PDB entry 7LVV | electron microscopy, 3.25 A resolution | chains A and D of the 8 polymer chains in the assembly

# Chain A (and D)
Name: Site-specific DNA-methyltransferase (adenine-specific)
Organism: Deinococcus wulumuqiensis
Notes: EC 2.1.1.72; chain D of this document is another copy of the same molecule, construct and numbering; everything in this record applies to it too
Reference sequence: A0A345IJ72 (A0A345IJ72_9DEIO); residue numbers follow UniProt; this construct covers 1-1029
Amino-acid sequence (1029 residues; each row starts with the number of its first residue):
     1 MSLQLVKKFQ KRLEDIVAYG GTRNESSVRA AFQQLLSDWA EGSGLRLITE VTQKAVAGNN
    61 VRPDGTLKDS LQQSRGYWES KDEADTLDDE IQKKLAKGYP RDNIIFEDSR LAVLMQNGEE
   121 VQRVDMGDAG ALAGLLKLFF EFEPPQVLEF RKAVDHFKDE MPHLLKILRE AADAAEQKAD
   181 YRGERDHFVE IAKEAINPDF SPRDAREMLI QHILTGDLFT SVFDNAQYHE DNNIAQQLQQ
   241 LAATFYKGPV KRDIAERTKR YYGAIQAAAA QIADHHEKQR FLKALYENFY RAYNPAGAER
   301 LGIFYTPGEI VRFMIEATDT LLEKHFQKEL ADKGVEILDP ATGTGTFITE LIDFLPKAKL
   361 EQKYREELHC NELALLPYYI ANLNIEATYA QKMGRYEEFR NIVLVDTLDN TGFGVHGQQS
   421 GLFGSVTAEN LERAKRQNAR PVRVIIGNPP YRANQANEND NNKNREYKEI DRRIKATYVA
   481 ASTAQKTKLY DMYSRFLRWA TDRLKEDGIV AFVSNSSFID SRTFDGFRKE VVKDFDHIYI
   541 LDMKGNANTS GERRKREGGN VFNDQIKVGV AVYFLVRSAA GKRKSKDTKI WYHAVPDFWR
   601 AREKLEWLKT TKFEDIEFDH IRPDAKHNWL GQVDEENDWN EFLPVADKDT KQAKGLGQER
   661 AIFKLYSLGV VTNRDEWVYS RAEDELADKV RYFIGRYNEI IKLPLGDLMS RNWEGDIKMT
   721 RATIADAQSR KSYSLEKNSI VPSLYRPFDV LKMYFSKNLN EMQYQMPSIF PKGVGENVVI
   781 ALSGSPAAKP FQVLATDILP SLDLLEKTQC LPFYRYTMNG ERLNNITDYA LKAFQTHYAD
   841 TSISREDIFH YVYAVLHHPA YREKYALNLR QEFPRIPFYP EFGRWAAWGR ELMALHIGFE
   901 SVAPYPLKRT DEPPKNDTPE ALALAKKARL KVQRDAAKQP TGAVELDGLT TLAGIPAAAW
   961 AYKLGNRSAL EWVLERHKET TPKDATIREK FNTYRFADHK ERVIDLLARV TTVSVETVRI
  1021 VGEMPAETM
Disordered / not traced: 1, 412-421, 580-586 (chain D: 1, 148-1029)
Bound ions: Ca2+: Asp64, Glu79, Ser80 (shared with 1 residue of chain G)
Small-molecule neighbours: S-adenosylmethionine (SAM): Tyr286, Leu301, Gly302, Ile303, Phe304, Tyr305, Thr306, Ala341, Thr342, Gly343, Thr344, Thr346, Phe347, Asn371, Glu372, Leu373, Ala374, Pro377, Val405, Asp406, Thr407, Leu408, Asn448, Pro450, Tyr467, Met492, Phe496
Reported in the primary citation:
  - binding site for the 29-nt DNA strand: Phe304, Tyr451
  - self-association interface (contacts with another copy of this molecule); pairs are residue here / residue on that copy: Tyr396-Arg252, Asp224
  - Ca2+ coordination: Asp64, Glu79

# Interface between chain A and chain D
Residue-residue contacts - 42 pairs, chain A then chain D:
  Asp15(A) with Arg46(D), salt bridge
  Ile16(A) with Ile48(D), hydrophobic
  Ala18(A) with Gln72(D), hydrogen bond (backbone-side chain)
  Tyr19(A) with Gly44(D), hydrogen bond (side chain-backbone); Arg46(D), hydrogen bond; Ile48(D), hydrophobic; Lys68(D); Asp69(D); Ser70(D), hydrogen bond; Gln72(D)
  Gly20(A) with Ile48(D); Lys68(D)
  Gly21(A) with Gln72(D)
  Thr22(A) with Ile48(D); Val51(D)
  Ser26(A) with Thr49(D); Glu50(D), hydrogen bond (side chain-backbone)
  Ser27(A) with Thr49(D)
  Ala30(A) with Gln33(D); Thr49(D)
  Gln33(A) with Ala30(D); Gln33(D), hydrogen bond; Gln34(D), hydrogen bond
  Gln34(A) with Gln34(D)
  Glu41(A) with Arg12(D), salt bridge
  Gly44(A) with Tyr19(D)
  Leu45(A) with Tyr19(D)
  Arg46(A) with Asp15(D), salt bridge; Tyr19(D), hydrogen bond
  Ile48(A) with Ile16(D); Tyr19(D); Gly20(D); Ser27(D)
  Thr49(A) with Ser26(D), hydrogen bond (side chain-backbone); Ser27(D), hydrogen bond (backbone-side chain)
  Glu50(A) with Ser26(D)
  Lys68(A) with Tyr19(D); Gly20(D)
  Asp69(A) with Tyr19(D)
  Gln72(A) with Tyr19(D); Gly20(D); Gly21(D)
Interface residues without a listed pair, chain A (24 interface residues in all): Val51, Ser70
Interface residues without a listed pair, chain D (25 interface residues in all): Ala18, Thr22, Asp38, Leu45

# Summary
Chain A and chain D form an interface of 24 and 25 residues respectively; the contacts include 10 hydrogen
bonds and 3 salt bridges. Among the polar pairs are Asp15(A)-Arg46(D), Glu41(A)-Arg12(D) and
Ala18(A)-Gln72(D). From the paper: a binding site for the 29-nt DNA strand at Phe304(A) and Tyr451(A); Ca2+
coordination by Asp64(A) and Glu79(A).
Both chains are Site-specific DNA-methyltransferase (adenine-specific) (Deinococcus wulumuqiensis). Entry 7LVV
(cryoEM structure DrdV-DNA complex) was determined by electron microscopy together with 7LO5 from the same
study.
